8G1S - chains I and R of the 8 polymer chains in the assembly; structure by electron microscopy, 3.70 A resolution.

== Chain I ==
Molecule: DNA-directed RNA polymerase subunit beta
Organism: Escherichia coli
Notes: EC 2.7.7.6
UniProtKB: P0A8V2 (RPOB_ECOLI); residues 1-1342 here = UniProt positions 1-1342
Amino-acid sequence (1342 residues; each row starts with the number of its first residue):
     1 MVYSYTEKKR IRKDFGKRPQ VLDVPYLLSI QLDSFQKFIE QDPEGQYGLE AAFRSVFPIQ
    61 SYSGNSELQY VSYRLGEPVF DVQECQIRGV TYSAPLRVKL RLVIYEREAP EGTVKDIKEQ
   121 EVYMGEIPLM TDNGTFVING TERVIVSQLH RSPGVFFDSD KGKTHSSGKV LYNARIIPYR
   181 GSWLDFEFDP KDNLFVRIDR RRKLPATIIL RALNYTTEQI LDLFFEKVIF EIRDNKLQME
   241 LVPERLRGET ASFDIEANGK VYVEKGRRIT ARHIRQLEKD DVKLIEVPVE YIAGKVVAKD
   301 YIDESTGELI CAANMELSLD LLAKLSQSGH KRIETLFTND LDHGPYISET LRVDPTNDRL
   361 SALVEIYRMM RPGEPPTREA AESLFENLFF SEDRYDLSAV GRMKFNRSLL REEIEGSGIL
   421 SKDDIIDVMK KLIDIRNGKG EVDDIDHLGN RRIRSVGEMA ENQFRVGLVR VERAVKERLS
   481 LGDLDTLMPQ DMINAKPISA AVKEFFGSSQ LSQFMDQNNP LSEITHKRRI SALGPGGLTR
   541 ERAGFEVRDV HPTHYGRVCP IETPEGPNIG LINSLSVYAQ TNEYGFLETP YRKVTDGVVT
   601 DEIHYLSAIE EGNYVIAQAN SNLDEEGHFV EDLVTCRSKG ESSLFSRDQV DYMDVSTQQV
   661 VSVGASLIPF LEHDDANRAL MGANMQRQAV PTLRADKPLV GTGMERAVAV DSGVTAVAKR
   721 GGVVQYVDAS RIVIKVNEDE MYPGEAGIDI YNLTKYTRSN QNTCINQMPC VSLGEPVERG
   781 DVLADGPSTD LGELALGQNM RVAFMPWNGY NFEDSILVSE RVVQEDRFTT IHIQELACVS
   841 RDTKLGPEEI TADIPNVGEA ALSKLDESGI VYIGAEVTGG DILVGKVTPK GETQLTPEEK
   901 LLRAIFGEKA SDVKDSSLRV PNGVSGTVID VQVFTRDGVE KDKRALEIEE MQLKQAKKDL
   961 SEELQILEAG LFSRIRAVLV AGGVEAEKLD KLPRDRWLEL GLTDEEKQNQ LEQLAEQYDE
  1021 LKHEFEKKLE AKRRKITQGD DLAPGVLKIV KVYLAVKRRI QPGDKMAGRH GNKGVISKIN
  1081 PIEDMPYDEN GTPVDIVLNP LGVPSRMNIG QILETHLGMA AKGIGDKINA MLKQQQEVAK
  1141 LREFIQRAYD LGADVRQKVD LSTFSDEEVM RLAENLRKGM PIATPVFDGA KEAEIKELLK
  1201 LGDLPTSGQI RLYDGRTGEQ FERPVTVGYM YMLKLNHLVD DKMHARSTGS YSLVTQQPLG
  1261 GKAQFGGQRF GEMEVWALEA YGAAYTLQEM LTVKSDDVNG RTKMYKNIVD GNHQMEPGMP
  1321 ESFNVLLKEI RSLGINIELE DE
Disordered / not traced: 1, 891-914, 1342
Curated features (UniProtKB/Swiss-Prot):
  - modified residue (N6-acetyllysine): Lys1022, Lys1200

== Chain R ==
Molecule: 47-nt RNA strand
Organism: Bacillus subtilis
Sequence (47 nucleotides; numbered 1 to 47; the number before each row is that of its first residue):
     1 GCAGAGGUUC UAGCUACACC CUCUAUAAAA AACUAAGGAC CACACGA
Bound ions: Mg2+: A47 (shared with 2 residues of chain J)

== Interface between chain I and chain R ==
Pairs across the interface (30; chain I residue first):
  Ser509(I) with A42(R), sugar contact
  Gln510(I) with A42(R), hydrogen bond to the phosphate; C43(R), phosphate contact
  Gln513(I) with C43(R), hydrogen bond to the phosphate; A44(R), hydrogen bond to the phosphate
  Asp516(I) with A44(R), sugar contact
  Arg529(I) with C45(R), salt bridge to the phosphate
  Arg540(I) with C43(R), salt bridge to the phosphate
  Pro564(I) with C45(R), phosphate contact
  Glu565(I) with G46(R), phosphate contact
  Asn568(I) with A44(R), phosphate contact
  Ile572(I) with A44(R), phosphate contact; C45(R), phosphate contact
  Arg687(I) with A44(R), phosphate contact; C45(R), salt bridge to the phosphate
  Gln688(I) with C45(R), hydrogen bond to the sugar; G46(R), sugar contact
  Asn856(I) with C10(R), base contact
  Lys890(I) with U11(R), base contact
  Lys1065(I) with G46(R), hydrogen bond to the phosphate; A47(R), salt bridge to the phosphate
  Lys1073(I) with A47(R), salt bridge to the phosphate
  His1237(I) with G46(R), sugar contact
  Ser1250(I) with G38(R), phosphate contact
  Tyr1251(I) with G38(R), sugar contact
  Ser1252(I) with A39(R), hydrogen bond to the phosphate
  Leu1259(I) with A39(R), sugar contact
  Thr1302(I) with C17(R), sugar contact
  Lys1306(I) with C17(R), hydrogen bond to the sugar; A18(R), phosphate contact
Also at the interface, not in a pair above, chain I (29 interface residues in all): His526, Leu533, Met681, Asn684, Pro1258, Gly1260
Also at the interface, not in a pair above, chain R (14 interface residues in all): G37, C40

== Overview ==
29 residues of chain I face 14 of chain R across their interface, with 7 hydrogen bonds and 5 salt bridges.
Among the polar pairs are Gln688(I)-C45(R), Lys1306(I)-C17(R) and Gln510(I)-A42(R).
Chain I is DNA-directed RNA polymerase subunit beta (Escherichia coli) and chain R is a 47-nt RNA strand
(Bacillus subtilis); the structure, Cryo-EM structure of 3DVA component 1 of Escherichia coli que-PEC (paused
elongation complex) RNA Polymerase minus ..., was determined by electron microscopy (same publication as 8F3C,
8G00, 8G2W, 8G4W, 8G7E and 8G8Z).
